8QNQ - chains C and F of the 6 polymer chains in the assembly; structure by X-ray diffraction, 2.39 A resolution.

== Chain C (and F) ==
Protein: RES domain-containing protein
Organism: Pseudomonas aeruginosa PAO1
Notes: chain F of this document is another copy of the same molecule, construct and numbering; everything in this record applies to it too
UniProtKB: Q9I4U4 (Q9I4U4_PSEAE); numbering as in UniProt (aligned over 2-251)
Sequence (264 residues; each row starts with the number of its first residue; numbers below 1 keep their minus sign (Met-12 is residue -12)):
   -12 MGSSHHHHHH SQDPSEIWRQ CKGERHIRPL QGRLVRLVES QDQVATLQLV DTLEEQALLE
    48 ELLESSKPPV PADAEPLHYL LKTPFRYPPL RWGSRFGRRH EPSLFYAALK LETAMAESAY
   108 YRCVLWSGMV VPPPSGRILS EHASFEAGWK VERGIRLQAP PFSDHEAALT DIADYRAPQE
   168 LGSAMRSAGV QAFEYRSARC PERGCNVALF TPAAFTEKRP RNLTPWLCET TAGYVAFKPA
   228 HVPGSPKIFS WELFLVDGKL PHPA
Disordered / not traced: -12 to 1
Differences from the reference sequence: initiating methionine (-12); expression tag (-11 to 1); engineered mutation Asp29 (Glu in Q9I4U4)
Reported in the primary citation:
  - conformationally variable residues (side-chain flip): Glu26
  - catalytic residues: Arg23, Arg82, Tyr93, Ser184, Asn193 (by similarity / conservation)

== Chain C / chain F interface ==
Pairs across the interface - 57 pairs, chain C then chain F:
  Gln30(C) - Leu214(F)
  Gln30(C) - Lys225(F)  hydrogen bond
  Gln30(C) - Ala227(F)
  Val31(C) - Leu214(F)  hydrophobic
  Leu34(C) - Arg124(F)
  Leu34(C) - Leu126(F)  hydrophobic
  Val37(C) - Arg124(F)  hydrogen bond (backbone-side chain)
  Asp38(C) - Arg124(F)  hydrogen bond (backbone-side chain)
  Asp38(C) - Glu216(F)
  Thr39(C) - Glu216(F)
  Leu40(C) - Leu214(F)
  Leu40(C) - Glu216(F)  hydrogen bond (backbone-side chain)
  Leu40(C) - Ala223(F)  hydrophobic
  Leu40(C) - Phe224(F)
  Leu40(C) - Lys225(F)
  Leu40(C) - Pro233(F)  hydrophobic
  Glu41(C) - Pro233(F)
  Gln43(C) - Lys225(F)  hydrogen bond
  Ala44(C) - Lys225(F)
  Ala44(C) - Gly231(F)
  His65(C) - Val229(F)
  Tyr66(C) - His228(F)
  Tyr66(C) - Val229(F)  hydrophobic
  Tyr66(C) - Pro230(F)
  Arg124(C) - Leu34(F)
  Arg124(C) - Val37(F)  hydrogen bond (side chain-backbone)
  Arg124(C) - Asp38(F)  hydrogen bond (side chain-backbone)
  Leu126(C) - Leu34(F)  hydrophobic
  Arg206(C) - Asn209(F)  hydrogen bond
  Arg208(C) - Arg206(F)
  Arg208(C) - Arg208(F)
  Arg208(C) - Asn209(F)
  Asn209(C) - Arg206(F)  hydrogen bond
  Leu210(C) - Leu210(F)
  Leu210(C) - Pro212(F)
  Leu210(C) - His228(F)
  Pro212(C) - Leu210(F)
  Leu214(C) - Gln30(F)
  Leu214(C) - Val31(F)  hydrophobic
  Leu214(C) - Leu40(F)
  Glu216(C) - Asp38(F)
  Glu216(C) - Thr39(F)
  Glu216(C) - Leu40(F)  hydrogen bond (side chain-backbone)
  Tyr221(C) - Thr39(F)
  Ala223(C) - Leu40(F)  hydrophobic
  Lys225(C) - Gln30(F)  hydrogen bond
  Lys225(C) - Leu40(F)
  Lys225(C) - Gln43(F)  hydrogen bond
  Lys225(C) - Ala44(F)
  Ala227(C) - Gln30(F)
  His228(C) - Tyr66(F)
  Val229(C) - His65(F)
  Val229(C) - Tyr66(F)  hydrophobic
  Pro230(C) - Tyr66(F)
  Gly231(C) - Ala44(F)
  Pro233(C) - Leu40(F)  hydrophobic
  Pro233(C) - Glu41(F)
Interface residues without a listed pair, chain C (37 interface residues in all): Ser27, Leu67, Glu128, Phe224, Pro226, Ser232, Ile235
Interface residues without a listed pair, chain F (37 interface residues in all): Ser27, Glu48, Leu67, Glu128, Tyr221, Pro226, Ser232

== In short ==
Chain C and chain F each contribute 37 residues to their interface; the contacts include 12 hydrogen bonds.
Among the polar pairs are Gln30(C)-Lys225(F), Val37(C)-Arg124(F) and Asp38(C)-Arg124(F). From the paper:
catalytic residues Arg23(C), Arg82(C) and Tyr93(C) among others; conformational variability at Glu26(C).
Chain C and chain F are both RES domain-containing protein (Pseudomonas aeruginosa PAO1); the structure,
Structure of the toxin-antitoxin NatRT complex from Pseudomonas aeruginosa. NatTE29D mutant, was determined by
X-ray diffraction (same publication as 8QNL).
